2WX3 - chains B and C of the 3 polymer chains in the assembly; structure by X-ray diffraction, 2.31 A resolution.

# Chain B (and C)
Molecule: mRNA-decapping enzyme 1A
Organism: Homo sapiens
Notes: fragment: trimerization domain, residues 539-582; chain C of this document is another copy of the same molecule, construct and numbering; everything in this record applies to it too
UniProtKB: Q9NPI6 (DCP1A_HUMAN); residue numbers follow UniProt; this construct covers 539-582
Chain sequence (51 residues; row label = number of the first residue in the row):
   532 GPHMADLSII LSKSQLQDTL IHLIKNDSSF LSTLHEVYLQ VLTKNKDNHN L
Disordered / not traced: 532-534, 577-582 (chain C: 532-535)
What the authors report for this chain:
  - self-association interface (contacts with another copy of this molecule): Ile552, Leu554, Ile555, Phe561, Leu562, Leu565

# Interface between chain B and chain C
Pairs across the interface (40):
  Asp537(B) - Asn576(C)
  Asp537(B) - Lys577(C)  salt bridge
  Asp537(B) - Asp578(C)  hydrogen bond (side chain-backbone)
  Asp537(B) - Asn581(C)  hydrogen bond
  Leu538(B) - Leu573(C)
  Leu538(B) - Lys577(C)
  Ile540(B) - Tyr569(C)
  Ile540(B) - Leu573(C)
  Ile541(B) - Tyr569(C)
  Ile541(B) - Leu570(C)  hydrophobic
  Leu542(B) - His566(C)  hydrogen bond (backbone-side chain)
  Leu542(B) - Tyr569(C)  hydrogen bond (backbone-side chain)
  Ser543(B) - His566(C)
  Lys544(B) - Leu562(C)
  Lys544(B) - Ser563(C)  hydrogen bond
  Lys544(B) - His566(C)  hydrogen bond (backbone-side chain)
  Leu547(B) - His566(C)
  Gln548(B) - Ile555(C)  hydrogen bond (side chain-backbone)
  Gln548(B) - Lys556(C)  hydrogen bond (side chain-backbone)
  Gln548(B) - Leu562(C)
  Ile552(B) - Ile555(C)  hydrophobic
  Ile552(B) - Lys556(C)
  Ile555(B) - Gln548(C)  hydrogen bond (backbone-side chain)
  Ile555(B) - Ile552(C)  hydrophobic
  Ile555(B) - Ile555(C)  hydrophobic
  Lys556(B) - Gln548(C)  hydrogen bond (backbone-side chain)
  Lys556(B) - Ile552(C)
  Leu562(B) - Lys544(C)
  Leu562(B) - Gln548(C)
  Ser563(B) - Lys544(C)  hydrogen bond
  Leu565(B) - Leu551(C)  hydrophobic
  His566(B) - Lys544(C)
  His566(B) - Leu547(C)
  Tyr569(B) - Ile540(C)
  Tyr569(B) - Ile541(C)
  Tyr569(B) - Leu542(C)  hydrogen bond (side chain-backbone)
  Tyr569(B) - Leu547(C)  hydrophobic
  Leu570(B) - Ile541(C)  hydrophobic
  Leu573(B) - Ile540(C)
  Leu573(B) - Ile541(C)  hydrophobic
Interface residues without a listed pair, chain B (23 interface residues in all): Ala536, Ser539, Leu551, Ser559
Interface residues without a listed pair, chain C (22 interface residues in all): Ser543, Leu565

# Summary
Chain B and chain C form an interface of 23 and 22 residues respectively, with 12 hydrogen bonds and 1 salt
bridge. Polar contacts include Asp537(B)-Lys577(C), Asp537(B)-Asp578(C) and Asp537(B)-Asn581(C). From the
paper: a self-association interface involving Ile552(B), Leu554(B) and Ile555(B) among others.
Chain B and chain C are both mRNA-decapping enzyme 1A (Homo sapiens); the structure, Asymmetric trimer of the
human DCP1a C-terminal domain, was determined by X-ray diffraction (same publication as 2WX4).
